5ZDL - chain A; structure by X-ray diffraction, 2.60 A resolution.

# Chain A
Molecule: Glutamine--tRNA ligase
From: Thermus thermophilus HB8
Notes: EC 6.1.1.18
UniProt: Q5SKU4 (Q5SKU4_THET8); numbering as in UniProt (aligned over 1-548)
Sequence (548 residues; numbered 1 to 548; the number before each row is that of its first residue):
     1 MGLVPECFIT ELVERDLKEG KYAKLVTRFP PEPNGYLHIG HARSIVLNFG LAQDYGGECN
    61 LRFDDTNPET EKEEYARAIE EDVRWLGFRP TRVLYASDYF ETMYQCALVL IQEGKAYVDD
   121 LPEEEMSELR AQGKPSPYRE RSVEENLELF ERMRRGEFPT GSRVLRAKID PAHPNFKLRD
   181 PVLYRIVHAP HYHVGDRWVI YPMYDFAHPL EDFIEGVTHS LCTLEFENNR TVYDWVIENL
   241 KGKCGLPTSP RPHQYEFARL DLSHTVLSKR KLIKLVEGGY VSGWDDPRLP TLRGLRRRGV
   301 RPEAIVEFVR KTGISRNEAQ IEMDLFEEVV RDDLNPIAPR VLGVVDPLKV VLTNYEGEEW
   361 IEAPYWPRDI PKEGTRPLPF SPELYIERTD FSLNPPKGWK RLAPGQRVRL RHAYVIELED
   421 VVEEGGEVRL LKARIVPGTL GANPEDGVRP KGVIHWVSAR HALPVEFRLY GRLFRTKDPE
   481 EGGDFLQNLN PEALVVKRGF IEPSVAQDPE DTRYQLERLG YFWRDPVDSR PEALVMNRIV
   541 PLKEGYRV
Disordered / not traced: 1-2, 437-438, 544-548
Residues lining bound ligands: ATP (adenosine-5'-triphosphate): Phe29, Pro30, Pro31, Glu32, His38, Gly40, His41, Arg43, Ser44, Cys222, Thr223, Phe257, Arg259, Leu260, Leu267

# In short
Ligands of chain A: ATP.
Chain A is Glutamine--tRNA ligase (Thermus thermophilus HB8); the structure, Crystal Structure Analysis of
TtQRS in co-crystallised with ATP, was determined by X-ray diffraction (same publication as 5ZDK and 5ZDO).
